Entry 7XQY (X-ray diffraction, 2.35 A resolution); this record covers chains B and E of the 6 polymer chains in the assembly.

# Chain B
Name: Tubulin beta chain
From: Sus scrofa
Reference sequence: A0A287AGU7 (A0A287AGU7_PIG); numbering as in UniProt (aligned over 1-445)
Sequence (445 residues; numbered 1 to 445; the number before each row is that of its first residue):
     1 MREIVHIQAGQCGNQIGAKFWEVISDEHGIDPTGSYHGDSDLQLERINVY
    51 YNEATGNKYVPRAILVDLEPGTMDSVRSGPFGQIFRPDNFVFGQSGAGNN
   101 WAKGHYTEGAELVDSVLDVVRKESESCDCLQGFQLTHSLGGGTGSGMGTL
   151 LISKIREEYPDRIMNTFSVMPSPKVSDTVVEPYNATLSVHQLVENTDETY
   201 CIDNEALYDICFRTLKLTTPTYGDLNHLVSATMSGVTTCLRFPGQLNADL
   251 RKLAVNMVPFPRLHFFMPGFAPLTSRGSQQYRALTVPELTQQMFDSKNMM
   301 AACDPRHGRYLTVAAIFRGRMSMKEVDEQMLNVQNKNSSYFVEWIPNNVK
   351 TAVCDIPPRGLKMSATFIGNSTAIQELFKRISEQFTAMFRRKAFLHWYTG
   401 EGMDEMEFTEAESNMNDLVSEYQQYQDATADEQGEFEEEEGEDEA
Disordered / not traced: 1, 277-279, 429-445
Metal / ion sites: Mg2+: Q11 (together with GDP)
Small-molecule neighbours:
  - GDP (guanosine-5'-diphosphate): G10, Q11, C12, Q15, I16, D67, N99, S138, G140, G141, G142, T143, G144, V169, P171, V175, D177, E181, N204, L207, Y222, L225, N226
  - GX5 (2-chloranyl-N-(4-methoxyphenyl)-N-methyl-pyrido[3,2-d]pyrimidin-4-amine): C239, L240, L246, A248, D249, K252, L253, N256, M257, T312, V313, A314, A315, I316, N348, V349, K350, T351, A352

# Chain E
Name: Stathmin-4
From: Mus musculus
Reference sequence: P63042 (STMN4_MOUSE); residues 5-145 here correspond to UniProt positions 49-189 (UniProt number = residue number + 44)
Sequence (143 residues; each row starts with the number of its first residue):
     3 MADMEVIELNKCTSGQSFEVILKPPSFDGVPEFNASLPRRRDPSLEEIQK
    53 KLEAAEERRKYQEAELLKHLAEKREHEREVIQKAIEENNNFIKMAKEKLA
   103 QKMESNKENREAHLAAMLERLQEKDKHAEEVRKNKELKEEASR
Disordered / not traced: 3-5, 29-43, 144-145
Differences from the reference sequence: initiating methionine (3); expression tag (4)

# Chain B / chain E interface
Contacting residue pairs (23):
  Y106(B) with H78(E), hydrogen bond; E79(E); V82(E), hydrophobic; I83(E)
  L150(B) with E79(E)
  S153(B) with L72(E); R76(E), hydrogen bond
  K154(B) with R76(E); E79(E), salt bridge
  R156(B) with L68(E); L72(E)
  E157(B) with L69(E); L72(E); R76(E), salt bridge
  P160(B) with E65(E)
  T399(B) with E89(E)
  E401(B) with V82(E); A86(E)
  G402(B) with V82(E); K85(E); A86(E)
  D404(B) with K85(E), salt bridge
  E407(B) with H78(E), salt bridge
Other interface residues (no listed pair), chain B (17 interface residues in all): H105, T107, Q191, G400, M403
Other interface residues (no listed pair), chain E (14 interface residues in all): A73, K75

# In short
17 residues of chain B face 14 of chain E across their interface; the contacts include 2 hydrogen bonds and 4
salt bridges. Polar contacts include K154(B)-E79(E), E157(B)-R76(E) and D404(B)-K85(E). Chain B binds GDP and
compound GX5.
Here chain B is Tubulin beta chain (Sus scrofa) and chain E is Stathmin-4 (Mus musculus). Entry 7XQY (Crystal
structure of T2R-TTL-15 complex) was determined by X-ray diffraction.
